PDB entry 8B3T | X-ray diffraction, 1.78 A resolution | chain A

Chain A:
Protein: Lysozyme
Organism: Gallus gallus
UniProtKB: P00698 (LYSC_CHICK); residues 1-129 here correspond to UniProt positions 19-147 (UniProt number = residue number + 18)
Sequence (129 residues; each row starts with the number of its first residue):
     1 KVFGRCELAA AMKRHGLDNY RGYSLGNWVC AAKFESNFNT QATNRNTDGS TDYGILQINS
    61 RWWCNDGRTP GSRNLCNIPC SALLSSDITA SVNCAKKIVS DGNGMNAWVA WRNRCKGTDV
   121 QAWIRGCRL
Disulfide bonds: Cys6-Cys127, Cys30-Cys115, Cys64-Cys80, Cys76-Cys94
Swiss-Prot annotation at these positions:
  - active site: Glu35, Asp52
  - binding site (substrate): Asp101
From the paper describing this entry:
  - catalytic residues: Glu35, Asp52 (citing earlier work)

In short:
UniProt lists active-site residues Glu35 and Asp52 and substrate-binding residue Asp101. The paper reports
catalytic residues Glu35 and Asp52.
Chain A is Lysozyme (Gallus gallus); the structure, Hen Egg White Lysozyme 4s in situ crystallization, was
determined by X-ray diffraction, deposited together with 8B3L, 8B3U and 8B3V.
